PDB entry 3MG6 | X-ray diffraction, 2.60 A resolution | chains D and E of the 28 polymer chains in the assembly

Chain D:
Protein: Proteasome component PUP2
Organism: Saccharomyces cerevisiae
Notes: EC 3.4.25.1
Reference sequence: P32379 (PSA5_YEAST); the construct lacks a stretch of the UniProt sequence and is renumbered around it, so the offset changes along the chain: 1-123 = UniProt 1-123; 125-144 = UniProt 131-150; 145-180 = UniProt 152-187; 184-202 = UniProt 191-209; 3 more segments
Sequence (250 residues; row label = number of the first residue in the row; note: 7 numbers in that range are skipped by the numbering (no residue carries them; nothing is unmodelled there); a row labelled like 123A-123G holds insertion residues (123A, then the next letters in order)):
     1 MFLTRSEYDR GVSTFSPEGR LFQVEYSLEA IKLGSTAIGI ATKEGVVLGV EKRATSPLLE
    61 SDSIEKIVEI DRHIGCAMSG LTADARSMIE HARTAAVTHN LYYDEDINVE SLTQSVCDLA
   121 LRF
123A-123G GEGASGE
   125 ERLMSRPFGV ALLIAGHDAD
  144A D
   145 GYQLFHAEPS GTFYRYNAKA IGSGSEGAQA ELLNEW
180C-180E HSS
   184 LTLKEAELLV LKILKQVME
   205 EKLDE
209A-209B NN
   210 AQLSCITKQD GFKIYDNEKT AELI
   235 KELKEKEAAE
Not modelled in the structure: 1-8
Ion coordination: Mg2+: Glu-105 (shared with 2 residues of chain L)

Chain E:
Protein: Proteasome component PRE5
Organism: Saccharomyces cerevisiae
Notes: EC 3.4.25.1
Reference sequence: P40302 (PSA1_YEAST); the construct has insertions or renumbered stretches relative to UniProt, so the offset changes along the chain: 3-60 = UniProt 1-58; 63-180 = UniProt 59-176; 183-204 = UniProt 183-204; 210-233 = UniProt 211-234
Sequence (234 residues; row label = number of the first residue in the row; note: 7 numbers in that range are skipped by the numbering (no residue carries them; nothing is unmodelled there); a row labelled like 180A-180F holds insertion residues (180A, then the next letters in order)):
     3 MFRNNYDGDT VTFSPTGRLF QVEYALEAIK QGSVTVGLRS NTHAVLVALK RNADELSS
    63 YQKKIIKCDE HMGLSLAGLA PDARVLSNYL RQQCNYSSLV FNRKLAVERA GHLLCDKAQK
   123 NTQSYGGRPY GVGLLIIGYD KSGAHLLEFQ PSGNVTELYG TAIGARSQGA KTYLERTL
180A-180F DTFIKI
   183 DGNPDELIKA GVEAISQSLR DE
   206 SL
207B-207E TVDN
   210 LSIAIVGKDT PFTIYDGEAV AKYI
Not modelled in the structure: 3
UniProt features mapped onto this chain:
  - modified residue: Ser-16 (Phosphoserine)
  - cross-link: Lys-191 (Glycyl lysine isopeptide (Lys-Gly) (interchain with G-Cter in ubiquitin))

Interface between chain D and chain E:
Residue-residue contacts (48; chain D residue first):
  Arg-10(D) / Asp-9(E)  salt bridge
  Arg-10(D) / Gly-10(E)
  Ser-13(D) / Arg-130(E)
  Thr-14(D) / Gly-10(E)
  Thr-14(D) / Gln-23(E)
  Phe-15(D) / Gln-23(E)  hydrogen bond (backbone-side chain)
  Phe-15(D) / Tyr-26(E)
  Phe-15(D) / Leu-81(E)  hydrophobic
  Phe-15(D) / Arg-130(E)
  Phe-15(D) / Pro-131(E)
  Ser-16(D) / Tyr-26(E)
  Pro-17(D) / Tyr-26(E)  hydrophobic
  Pro-17(D) / Glu-29(E)
  Glu-18(D) / Glu-29(E)
  Gly-19(D) / Tyr-26(E)
  Gly-19(D) / Ala-30(E)
  Arg-20(D) / Gln-33(E)  hydrogen bond
  Leu-21(D) / Leu-81(E)  hydrophobic
  Leu-21(D) / Arg-130(E)
  Gln-114(D) / Arg-86(E)  hydrogen bond
  Asp-118(D) / Arg-86(E)  salt bridge
  Leu-121(D) / Pro-83(E)  hydrophobic
  Glu-123B(D) / Gly-128(E)
  Ala-123D(D) / Asn-123(E)
  Ser-123E(D) / Asn-123(E)  hydrogen bond (backbone-side chain)
  Ser-123E(D) / Ser-126(E)  hydrogen bond
  Gly-123F(D) / Lys-119(E)  hydrogen bond (backbone-side chain)
  Ser-154(D) / Pro-83(E)
  Gly-155(D) / Pro-83(E)
  Thr-156(D) / Gln-64(E)
  Thr-156(D) / Pro-83(E)
  Phe-157(D) / Gln-64(E)
  Tyr-158(D) / Arg-53(E)
  Tyr-158(D) / Ala-55(E)
  Tyr-158(D) / Ser-59(E)
  Tyr-158(D) / Ser-60(E)
  Arg-159(D) / Ser-59(E)
  Arg-159(D) / Ser-60(E)  hydrogen bond (backbone-backbone)
  Tyr-160(D) / Ala-55(E)
  Tyr-160(D) / Asp-56(E)
  Tyr-160(D) / Leu-58(E)
  Tyr-160(D) / Ser-59(E)
  Asn-161(D) / Leu-58(E)  hydrogen bond (backbone-backbone)
  Ala-162(D) / Leu-58(E)
  Gln-173(D) / Asp-56(E)  hydrogen bond
  Leu-176(D) / Leu-58(E)
  Leu-177(D) / Asp-56(E)
  Leu-177(D) / Leu-58(E)
Also at the interface, not in a pair above, chain D (30 interface residues in all): Trp-180
Also at the interface, not in a pair above, chain E (30 interface residues in all): Ala-27, Asn-54, Glu-57, Ala-82, Lys-122, Gly-129, Gly-133

Summary:
Chain D and chain E each contribute 30 residues to their interface; the contacts include 9 hydrogen bonds and
2 salt bridges. Polar pairs include Arg-10(D)/Asp-9(E), Asp-118(D)/Arg-86(E) and Phe-15(D)/Gln-23(E).
Chain D is Proteasome component PUP2 and chain E is Proteasome component PRE5, both from Saccharomyces
cerevisiae; the structure, Structure of yeast 20S open-gate proteasome with Compound 6, was determined by
X-ray diffraction, deposited together with 3MG0, 3MG7, 3MG8 and 3MG4.
